PDB entry 8WKN | electron microscopy, 3.40 A resolution | chains B and A of the 5 polymer chains in the assembly

# Chain B (and A)
Name: SIR2-like domain-containing protein
Organism: Bacillus subtilis
Notes: chain A of this document is another copy of the same molecule, construct and numbering; everything in this record applies to it too
UniProtKB: A0A162TTM4 (A0A162TTM4_BACIU); residue numbers follow UniProt; this construct covers 1-1005
Amino-acid sequence (1005 residues; each row starts with the number of its first residue):
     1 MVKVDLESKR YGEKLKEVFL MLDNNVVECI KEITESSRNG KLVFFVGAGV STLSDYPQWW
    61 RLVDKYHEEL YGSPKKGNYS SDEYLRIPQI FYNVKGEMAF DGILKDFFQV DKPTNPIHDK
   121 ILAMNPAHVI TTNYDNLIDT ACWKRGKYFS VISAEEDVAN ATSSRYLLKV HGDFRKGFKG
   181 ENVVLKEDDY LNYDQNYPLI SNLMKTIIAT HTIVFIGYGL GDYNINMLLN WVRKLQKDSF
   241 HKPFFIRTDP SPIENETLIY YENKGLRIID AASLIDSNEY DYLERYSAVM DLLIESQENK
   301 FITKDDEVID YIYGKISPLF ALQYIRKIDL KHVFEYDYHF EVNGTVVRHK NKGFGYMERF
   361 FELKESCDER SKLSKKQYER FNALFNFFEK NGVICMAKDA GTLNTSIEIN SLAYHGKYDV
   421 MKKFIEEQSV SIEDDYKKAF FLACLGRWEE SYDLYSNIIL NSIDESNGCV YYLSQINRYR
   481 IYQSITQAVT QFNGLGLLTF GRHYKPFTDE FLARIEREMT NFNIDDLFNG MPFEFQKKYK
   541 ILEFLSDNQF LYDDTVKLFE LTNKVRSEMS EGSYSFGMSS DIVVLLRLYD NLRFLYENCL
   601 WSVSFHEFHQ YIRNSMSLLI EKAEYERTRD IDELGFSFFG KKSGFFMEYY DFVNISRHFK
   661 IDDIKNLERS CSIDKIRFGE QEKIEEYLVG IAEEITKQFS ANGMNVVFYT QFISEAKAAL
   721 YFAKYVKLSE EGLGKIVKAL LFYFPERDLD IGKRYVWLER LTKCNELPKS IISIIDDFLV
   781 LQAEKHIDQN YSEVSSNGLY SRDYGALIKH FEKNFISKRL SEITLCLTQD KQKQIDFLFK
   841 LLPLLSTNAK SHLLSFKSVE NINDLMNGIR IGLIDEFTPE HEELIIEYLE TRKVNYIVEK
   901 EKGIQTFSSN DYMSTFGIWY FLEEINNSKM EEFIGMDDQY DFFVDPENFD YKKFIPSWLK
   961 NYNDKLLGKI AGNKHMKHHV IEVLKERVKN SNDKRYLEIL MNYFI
Disordered / not traced: 1-21, 143-144, 748, 901-909, 935 (chain A: 1-7, 567-577, 788, 897-908, 975)
Sequence notes: conflict Ser-643 (Leu in A0A162TTM4)
What the authors report for this chain:
  - self-association interface (contacts with another copy of this molecule); pairs are residue here / residue on that copy: Tyr-71/Glu-254, Tyr-71/Thr-257 (hydrogen bond), Gln-89/Tyr-260, Ile-90/Tyr-260, Tyr-148/Tyr-471, Glu-256/Tyr-71, Pro-532/Tyr-148
  - mutagenesis - Y71A/I90A, N133A/H171A: abolished catalytic activity on TTP
  - mutagenesis - Y574G/F576G: decreased binding to SPbeta prophage-derived uncharacterized protein YotI
  - mutagenesis - K960A/D993A: unchanged binding to SPbeta prophage-derived uncharacterized protein YotI
  - catalytic residues: Asn-133, His-171 (proposed by the authors, not directly observed)
  - mutagenesis - M531G/P532G: increased catalytic activity
  - mutagenesis - L495G/L497G/L498G, Y574G/F576G: abolished catalytic activity

# How chain B and chain A interact
Pairs across the interface (102; chain B residue first):
  Ala-123(B) / Thr-520(A)
  Ala-123(B) / Asn-521(A)
  Asn-125(B) / Asn-521(A)  hydrogen bond (side chain-backbone)
  Arg-145(B) / Arg-478(A)
  Gly-146(B) / Tyr-471(A)  hydrogen bond (backbone-side chain)
  Gly-146(B) / Gln-475(A)  hydrogen bond (backbone-side chain)
  Tyr-148(B) / Gly-530(A)
  Tyr-148(B) / Pro-532(A)
  Glu-155(B) / Gln-236(A)
  Ala-159(B) / His-241(A)
  Ala-161(B) / Phe-533(A)
  Thr-162(B) / Pro-532(A)
  Thr-162(B) / Phe-533(A)  hydrogen bond (backbone-backbone)
  Arg-165(B) / Asn-529(A)
  Arg-165(B) / Gly-530(A)
  Asn-196(B) / Gln-236(A)  hydrogen bond (backbone-side chain)
  Pro-198(B) / Leu-235(A)  hydrophobic
  Leu-199(B) / Ala-209(A)  hydrophobic
  Leu-199(B) / Ser-239(A)
  Asn-202(B) / Asn-202(A)
  Asn-202(B) / Thr-206(A)
  Leu-203(B) / Thr-206(A)
  Thr-206(B) / Asn-202(A)  hydrogen bond (side chain-backbone)
  Thr-206(B) / Leu-203(A)
  Thr-206(B) / Thr-206(A)  hydrogen bond
  Ala-209(B) / Leu-199(A)  hydrophobic
  Trp-231(B) / Asn-202(A)
  Leu-235(B) / Pro-198(A)  hydrophobic
  Asp-238(B) / Glu-156(A)
  Ser-239(B) / Glu-155(A)
  Ser-239(B) / Ala-159(A)
  Ser-239(B) / Leu-199(A)
  His-241(B) / Ala-159(A)
  Gln-297(B) / Asn-521(A)
  Ile-459(B) / Trp-143(A)
  Leu-460(B) / Lys-144(A)
  Ser-462(B) / Trp-143(A)
  Ile-463(B) / Trp-143(A)
  Tyr-471(B) / Gly-146(A)  hydrogen bond (side chain-backbone)
  Gln-475(B) / Gly-146(A)
  Asn-521(B) / Arg-145(A)
  Asp-525(B) / Tyr-336(A)
  Gly-530(B) / Tyr-148(A)
  Pro-532(B) / Tyr-148(A)  hydrophobic
  Phe-533(B) / Thr-162(A)
  Asn-548(B) / Asp-553(A)  hydrogen bond
  Asn-548(B) / Val-556(A)
  Gln-549(B) / Gln-549(A)  hydrogen bond
  Gln-549(B) / Tyr-552(A)
  Tyr-552(B) / Gln-549(A)
  Tyr-552(B) / Tyr-552(A)  hydrophobic
  Tyr-552(B) / Thr-555(A)
  Tyr-552(B) / Glu-607(A)
  Asp-553(B) / Gln-549(A)
  Thr-555(B) / Phe-559(A)
  Val-556(B) / Thr-555(A)
  Val-556(B) / Gln-610(A)
  Phe-559(B) / Phe-559(A)  hydrophobic
  Phe-559(B) / Asn-614(A)
  Phe-559(B) / Leu-618(A)  hydrophobic
  Asn-563(B) / Asn-666(A)  hydrogen bond (backbone-side chain)
  Arg-566(B) / Glu-621(A)  salt bridge
  Ser-567(B) / Asn-666(A)
  Ser-570(B) / Arg-669(A)
  Glu-571(B) / Arg-669(A)  salt bridge
  Glu-607(B) / Val-556(A)
  Gln-610(B) / Phe-559(A)
  Gln-610(B) / Asn-563(A)
  Arg-613(B) / Thr-562(A)  hydrogen bond (side chain-backbone)
  Arg-613(B) / Asn-563(A)  hydrogen bond
  Asn-614(B) / Phe-559(A)
  Asn-614(B) / Thr-562(A)
  Arg-629(B) / Ser-991(A)
  Asp-630(B) / Arg-987(A)  salt bridge
  Asp-630(B) / Asp-993(A)
  Asp-662(B) / Val-565(A)
  Asp-663(B) / Lys-564(A)
  Asn-666(B) / Lys-564(A)
  Arg-669(B) / Arg-629(A)
  Phe-954(B) / Phe-636(A)
  Ile-955(B) / Glu-633(A)
  Ile-955(B) / Leu-634(A)
  Ile-955(B) / Gly-635(A)
  Pro-956(B) / Asp-632(A)
  Ile-981(B) / Ile-1005(A)  hydrophobic
  Lys-985(B) / Met-1001(A)
  Lys-985(B) / Ile-1005(A)
  Glu-986(B) / Phe-636(A)
  Arg-987(B) / Thr-628(A)
  Arg-987(B) / Ile-631(A)
  Arg-987(B) / Asp-632(A)  salt bridge
  Val-988(B) / Met-1001(A)  hydrophobic
  Lys-989(B) / Met-1001(A)
  Lys-989(B) / Asn-1002(A)
  Tyr-996(B) / Asp-632(A)  hydrogen bond
  Leu-997(B) / Leu-997(A)  hydrophobic
  Met-1001(B) / Lys-985(A)
  Met-1001(B) / Val-988(A)  hydrophobic
  Met-1001(B) / Lys-989(A)
  Asn-1002(B) / Lys-989(A)  hydrogen bond
  Ile-1005(B) / Lys-985(A)  hydrogen bond (backbone-side chain)
  Ile-1005(B) / Ile-1005(A)  hydrophobic
Other interface residues (no listed pair), chain B (95 interface residues in all): Lys-41, Lys-147, Glu-156, Asn-160, Ser-163, Tyr-166, Lys-205, Thr-210, Gln-236, Ile-294, Glu-465, Glu-516, Thr-520, Glu-534, Leu-551, Leu-558, Glu-560, Tyr-611, Thr-628, Lys-952, Ser-957, Val-983, Asn-990, Ser-991, Lys-994
Other interface residues (no listed pair), chain A (93 interface residues in all): Lys-41, Asp-139, Lys-147, Asn-160, Ala-161, Arg-165, Tyr-166, Asn-196, Lys-205, Thr-210, Trp-231, Asp-238, Phe-240, Lys-350, Lys-352, Ile-459, Ile-463, Glu-518, Asp-526, Met-531, Leu-551, Glu-560, Ser-617, Tyr-625, Lys-675, Lys-960, Ile-981, Asn-992, Leu-1000

# Summary
The interface between chain B and chain A involves 95 residues on one side and 93 on the other, with 16
hydrogen bonds and 4 salt bridges. Polar pairs include Arg-566(B)/Glu-621(A), Glu-571(B)/Arg-669(A) and
Asp-630(B)/Arg-987(A). From the paper: catalytic residues Asn-133(B) and His-171(B); Y71A/I90A and N133A/H171A
of chain B abolish catalytic activity on TTP; 6 substitutions were tested in all.
Both chains are SIR2-like domain-containing protein (Bacillus subtilis). Entry 8WKN (Cryo-EM structure of
DSR2-DSAD1) was determined by electron microscopy (same publication as 8K98, 8K9A, 8W56 and 8XKN).
